PDB entry 8XBU | electron microscopy, 4.24 A resolution (low resolution: residue-level contacts below are approximate; hydrogen-bond / salt-bridge calls are withheld) | chains G and I of the 20 polymer chains in the assembly

[Chain G]
Name: Histone H2A type 1-B/E
Source organism: Homo sapiens
Reference sequence: P04908 (H2A1B_HUMAN); residues 0-129 here correspond to UniProt positions 1-130 (UniProt number = residue number + 1)
Sequence (133 residues; row label = number of the first residue in the row; numbers below 1 keep their minus sign (Gly-3 is residue -3)):
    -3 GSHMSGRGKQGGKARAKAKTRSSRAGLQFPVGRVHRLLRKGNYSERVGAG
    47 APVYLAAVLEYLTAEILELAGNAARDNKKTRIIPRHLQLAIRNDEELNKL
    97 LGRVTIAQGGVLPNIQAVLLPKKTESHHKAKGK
Disordered / not traced: -3 to 14, 119-129
Construct notes: expression tag (-3 to -1)
Curated features (UniProtKB/Swiss-Prot):
  - modified residue: Ser1 (N-acetylserine), Arg3 (Citrulline), Lys5 (N6-(2-hydroxyisobutyryl)lysine), Lys9 (N6-(2-hydroxyisobutyryl)lysine), Lys13 (N6-(beta-hydroxybutyryl)lysine), Lys36 (N6-(2-hydroxyisobutyryl)lysine), Lys74 (N6-(2-hydroxyisobutyryl)lysine), Lys75 (N6-(2-hydroxyisobutyryl)lysine), Lys95 (N6-(2-hydroxyisobutyryl)lysine), Gln104 (N5-methylglutamine), Lys118 (N6-(2-hydroxyisobutyryl)lysine), Lys119 (N6-crotonyllysine), Thr120 (Phosphothreonine), Lys125 (N6-crotonyllysine)
  - cross-link (Glycyl lysine isopeptide (Lys-Gly)): Lys13 (interchain with G-Cter in ubiquitin), Lys15 (interchain with G-Cter in ubiquitin), Lys119 (interchain with G-Cter in ubiquitin)

[Chain I]
Molecule: 156-nt DNA strand
Source organism: synthetic construct
Sequence (156 nucleotides; each row starts with the number of its first residue):
     1 ATCAGAATCCCGGTGCCGAGGCCGCTCAATTGGTCGTAGACAGCTCTAGC
    51 ACCGCTTAAACGCACGTACGCGCTGTCCCCCGCGTTTTAACCGCCAAGGG
   101 GATTACACCCAAGACACCAGGCACGAGACAGAAAAAAACAACGAAAACGG
   151 CCACCA

[How chain G and chain I interact]
Pairs across the interface (10):
  Lys15(G) - DT30(I)
  Lys15(G) - DT31(I)
  Thr16(G) - DT30(I)
  Arg17(G) - DT30(I)
  Arg20(G) - DT31(I)
  Gly28(G) - DA29(I)
  Arg29(G) - DA29(I)
  Arg32(G) - DA29(I)
  Arg42(G) - DT37(I)
  Arg42(G) - DA38(I)
Interface residues without a listed pair, chain G (10 interface residues in all): Ser18, Arg77
Interface residues without a listed pair, chain I (7 interface residues in all): DA19, DG36

[Summary]
Chain G and chain I form an interface of 10 and 7 residues respectively.
Chain G is Histone H2A type 1-B/E (Homo sapiens) and chain I is a 156-nt DNA strand (synthetic construct); the
structure, The cryo-EM structure of the decameric RAD51 ring bound to the nucleosome with the linker DNA ...,
was determined by electron microscopy (same publication as 8JND, 8JNE, 8JNF, 8XBT and 8XBW).
